Entry 2R9Z (X-ray diffraction, 2.10 A resolution); this record covers chains A and B.

[Chain A (and B)]
Protein: Glutathione amide reductase
From: Marichromatium gracile
Notes: chain B of this document is another copy of the same molecule, construct and numbering; everything in this record applies to it too
Chain sequence (463 residues; each row starts with the number of its first residue):
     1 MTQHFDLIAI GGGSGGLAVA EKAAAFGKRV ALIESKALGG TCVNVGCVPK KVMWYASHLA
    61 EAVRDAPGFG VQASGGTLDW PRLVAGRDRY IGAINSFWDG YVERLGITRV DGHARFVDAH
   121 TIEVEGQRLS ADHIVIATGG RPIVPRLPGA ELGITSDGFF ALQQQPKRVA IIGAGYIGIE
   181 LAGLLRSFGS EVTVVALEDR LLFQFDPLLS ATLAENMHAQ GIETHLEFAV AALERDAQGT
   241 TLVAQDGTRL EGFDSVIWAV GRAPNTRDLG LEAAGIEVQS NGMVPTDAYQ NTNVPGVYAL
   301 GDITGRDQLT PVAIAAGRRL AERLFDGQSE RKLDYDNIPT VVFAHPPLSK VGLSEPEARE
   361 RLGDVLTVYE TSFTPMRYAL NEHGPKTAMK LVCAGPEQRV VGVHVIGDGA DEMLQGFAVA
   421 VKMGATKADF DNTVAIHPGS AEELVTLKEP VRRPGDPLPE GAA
Not modelled in the structure: 1, 75-77, 456-463 (chain B: 1, 76, 456-463)
Disulfide bonds: C42-C47
Bound ions: Ni2+ site 1: T2, Q3, H4; Ni2+ site 2 near H120 (its only coordinating residue here)
Ligand contacts: FAD (flavin-adenine dinucleotide): I10, G11, G12, G13, S14, G15, G16, I33, E34, S35, K36, A37, G39, G40, T41, C42, V45, G46, C47, K50, G112, H113, A114, A137, T138, G139, G140, S156, F160, Y176, I177, R262, N265, L269, L300, G301, D302, Q308, L309, T310, P311, A313, F343

[How chain A and chain B interact]
Residue-residue contacts (147; chain A residue first):
  C42(A) with H437(B), hydrogen bond
  C47(A) with H437(B); P438(B)
  K51(A) with M376(B); P438(B), hydrogen bond (side chain-backbone); G439(B)
  V52(A) with F69(B); M376(B), hydrophobic; L380(B), hydrophobic
  Y55(A) with F69(B), hydrophobic; M376(B); R377(B); D408(B)
  A56(A) with F69(B); V71(B)
  L59(A) with A62(B), hydrophobic; D65(B); A66(B), hydrophobic; F69(B), hydrophobic; R377(B)
  A60(A) with V71(B), hydrophobic
  A62(A) with L59(B); A62(B), hydrophobic
  V63(A) with V71(B), hydrophobic
  A66(A) with V63(B), hydrophobic
  P67(A) with R82(B), hydrogen bond (backbone-side chain)
  G68(A) with R82(B)
  F69(A) with V52(B); Y55(B), hydrophobic; A56(B); L59(B), hydrophobic; L78(B); L83(B)
  G70(A) with T77(B); L78(B); D79(B), hydrogen bond (backbone-backbone); R82(B)
  V71(A) with A56(B); A60(B), hydrophobic; T77(B); L78(B), hydrophobic
  Q72(A) with G75(B); T77(B), hydrogen bond (backbone-backbone)
  A73(A) with V63(B), hydrophobic; S74(B)
  S74(A) with Q72(B), hydrogen bond (side chain-backbone); A73(B); S74(B), hydrogen bond (backbone-side chain)
  L78(A) with F69(B); G70(B); V71(B), hydrophobic
  D79(A) with G70(B), hydrogen bond (backbone-backbone)
  R82(A) with G68(B), hydrogen bond (side chain-backbone); G70(B); L380(B)
  L83(A) with F69(B)
  G86(A) with L380(B)
  R87(A) with L380(B)
  Y90(A) with M376(B); A379(B), hydrophobic
  T310(A) with H437(B)
  P311(A) with V434(B), hydrophobic; A435(B); H437(B)
  R319(A) with D431(B); N432(B), hydrogen bond
  R331(A) with N432(B), hydrogen bond
  L333(A) with V434(B), hydrophobic
  I338(A) with V434(B), hydrophobic
  P339(A) with V434(B); I436(B), hydrophobic
  V341(A) with I436(B), hydrophobic
  F343(A) with P438(B)
  M376(A) with K51(B); Y55(B); Y90(B)
  R377(A) with Y55(B); L59(B)
  A379(A) with Y90(B), hydrophobic
  L380(A) with V52(B), hydrophobic; L83(B); G86(B); R87(B)
  D408(A) with Y55(B)
  E412(A) with E412(B); M413(B); G439(B); S440(B), hydrogen bond (side chain-backbone); A441(B), hydrogen bond (side chain-backbone)
  M413(A) with E412(B)
  Q415(A) with F417(B); T433(B); V434(B); A435(B); I436(B); A441(B); E442(B); V445(B)
  G416(A) with G416(B); F417(B)
  F417(A) with Q415(B); G416(B)
  A418(A) with T433(B)
  V419(A) with A420(B), hydrophobic; D429(B); F430(B), hydrophobic; T433(B)
  A420(A) with V419(B), hydrophobic
  K422(A) with N432(B)
  M423(A) with M423(B), hydrophobic; A425(B), hydrophobic; D429(B)
  A425(A) with M423(B), hydrophobic
  D429(A) with V419(B); M423(B)
  F430(A) with V419(B), hydrophobic
  D431(A) with R319(B)
  N432(A) with R319(B), hydrogen bond; R331(B); K422(B), hydrogen bond (backbone-side chain)
  T433(A) with Q415(B); A418(B); V419(B)
  V434(A) with P311(B), hydrophobic; L333(B), hydrophobic; I338(B), hydrophobic; P339(B); Q415(B)
  A435(A) with P311(B); Q415(B)
  I436(A) with P339(B), hydrophobic; V341(B), hydrophobic; Q415(B)
  H437(A) with C42(B); C47(B); T310(B); P311(B)
  P438(A) with C47(B); K51(B), hydrogen bond (backbone-side chain); F343(B)
  G439(A) with K51(B); E412(B)
  S440(A) with E412(B), hydrogen bond (backbone-side chain)
  A441(A) with E412(B), hydrogen bond (backbone-side chain); Q415(B)
  E442(A) with Q415(B)
  V445(A) with Q415(B)
Other interface residues (no listed pair), chain A (74 interface residues in all): V48, D65, V312, T340, S349, G409, L414, G424
Other interface residues (no listed pair), chain B (77 interface residues in all): V48, P67, V312, D334, T340, S349, G409, L414, G424

[Summary]
74 residues of chain A and 77 residues of chain B are in contact, with 18 hydrogen bonds. Among the polar
pairs are C42(A)-H437(B), K51(A)-P438(B) and P67(A)-R82(B). Bound to chain A: flavin-adenine dinucleotide.
T2(A), Q3(A) and H4(A) form the Ni2+ site 1.
Chain A and chain B are both Glutathione amide reductase (Marichromatium gracile); the structure, Glutathione
amide reductase from Chromatium gracile, was determined by X-ray diffraction together with 2RAB from the same
study.
